Entry 6MLC (X-ray diffraction, 1.80 A resolution); this record covers chains A and E of the 3 polymer chains in the assembly.

[Chain A]
Molecule: Histone-lysine N-methyltransferase 2C
Organism: Homo sapiens
Notes: EC 2.1.1.43; fragment: PHD-type 7 zinc finger, residues 1055-1144
UniProt: Q8NEZ4 (KMT2C_HUMAN); numbering as in UniProt (aligned over 1055-1144)
Amino-acid sequence (92 residues; each row starts with the number of its first residue):
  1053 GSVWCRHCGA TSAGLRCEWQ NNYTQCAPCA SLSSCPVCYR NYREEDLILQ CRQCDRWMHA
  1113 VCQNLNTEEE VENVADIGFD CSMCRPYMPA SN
Not modelled in the structure: 1053, 1139-1144
Sequence notes: expression tag (1053-1054)
Swiss-Prot annotation at these positions:
  - zinc finger: Leu-1084 to Tyr-1139 (PHD-type 7)
Metal / ion sites: Zn2+ site 1: Cys-1057, Cys-1060 (shared with 2 residues of chain B); Zn2+ site 2: His-1059 (shared with 3 residues of chain B); Zn2+ site 3: Cys-1069, Cys-1078, Cys-1081 (shared with 1 residue of chain B); Zn2+ site 4: Cys-1087, Cys-1090, His-1111, Cys-1114; Zn2+ site 5: Cys-1103, Cys-1106, Cys-1133, Cys-1136
What the authors report for this chain:
  - specificity-determining residues: Ile-1100
  - mutagenesis - I1100L: increased binding to H4K16me3 peptide
  - specificity-determining residues: Gln-1102 (proposed by the authors, not directly observed)
  - mutagenesis - W1109A, W1109A/E1120A: decreased catalytic activity

[Chain E]
Molecule: Histone H4
UniProt: P62805 (H4_HUMAN); residues 1501-1520 here correspond to UniProt positions 2-21 (UniProt number = residue number - 1499)
Amino-acid sequence (20 residues; row label = number of the first residue in the row):
  1501 SGRGKGGKGL GKGGAKRHRK
Not modelled in the structure: 1501-1513, 1520
Swiss-Prot annotation at these positions:
  - DNA-binding region: Lys-1516 to Lys-1520
  - modified residue: Ser-1501 (N-acetylserine), Arg-1503 (Asymmetric dimethylarginine), Lys-1505 (N6-(2-hydroxyisobutyryl)lysine), Lys-1508 (N6-(2-hydroxyisobutyryl)lysine), Lys-1512 (N6-(2-hydroxyisobutyryl)lysine), Lys-1516 (N6-(2-hydroxyisobutyryl)lysine), Lys-1520 (N6,N6,N6-trimethyllysine)
  - cross-link (Glycyl lysine isopeptide (Lys-Gly)): Lys-1512 (interchain with G-Cter in SUMO2), Lys-1520 (interchain with G-Cter in SUMO2)
What the authors report for this chain:
  - mutagenesis - R1517A, H1518A: abolished binding to Histone-lysine N-methyltransferase 2C (chain A)
  - mutagenesis - K1516A, R1519A: decreased binding to Histone-lysine N-methyltransferase 2C (chain A)

[How chain A and chain E interact]
Residue-residue contacts (21; chain A residue first):
  Leu-1084(A) with His-1518(E)
  Tyr-1094(A) with His-1518(E)
  Arg-1095(A) with His-1518(E)
  Glu-1096(A) with His-1518(E)
  Glu-1097(A) with Arg-1517(E), hydrogen bond (backbone-side chain); His-1518(E), hydrogen bond (backbone-backbone); Arg-1519(E), salt bridge
  Asp-1098(A) with Lys-1516(E); Arg-1517(E); His-1518(E), hydrogen bond (backbone-backbone)
  Leu-1099(A) with Lys-1516(E); Arg-1517(E)
  Ile-1100(A) with Ala-1515(E); Lys-1516(E), hydrogen bond (backbone-backbone)
  Leu-1101(A) with Gly-1514(E)
  Gln-1102(A) with Gly-1514(E), hydrogen bond (backbone-backbone)
  Trp-1109(A) with Gly-1514(E); Ala-1515(E); Lys-1516(E)
  Glu-1120(A) with Arg-1517(E), salt bridge
  Val-1123(A) with Ala-1515(E), hydrophobic
Other interface residues (no listed pair), chain A (14 interface residues in all): Ala-1127
From the paper, about this interface:
  - pairs named by the authors: Leu-1084(A)/His-1518(E) (backbone contact), Tyr-1094(A)/His-1518(E), Arg-1095(A)/His-1518(E) (backbone contact), Glu-1097(A)/His-1518(E) (backbone contact), Glu-1097(A)/Arg-1519(E) (salt bridge), Glu-1097(A)/Arg-1517(E) (backbone contact), Asp-1098(A)/His-1518(E) (backbone contact), Ile-1100(A)/Lys-1516(E) (backbone contact), Leu-1101(A)/Ala-1515(E) (hydrophobic contact), Gln-1102(A)/Gly-1514(E) (backbone contact), Trp-1109(A)/Ala-1515(E), Trp-1109(A)/Lys-1516(E) (hydrophobic contact), Glu-1120(A)/Arg-1517(E) (salt bridge), Val-1123(A)/Ala-1515(E) (hydrophobic contact), Ala-1127(A)/Ala-1515(E) (hydrophobic contact)
  - interface residues, chain A: Glu-1097(A)
  - hot spots on chain A (mutagenesis) - W1109A: abolished binding to Histone H4 (chain E)
  - hot spots on chain E (mutagenesis) - R1519A: decreased binding to Histone-lysine N-methyltransferase 2C (chain A)

[Summary]
14 residues of chain A face 6 of chain E across their interface; the contacts include 5 hydrogen bonds and 2
salt bridges. Polar pairs include Glu-1097(A)/Arg-1519(E), Glu-1120(A)/Arg-1517(E) and
Glu-1097(A)/Arg-1517(E). The authors report backbone contacts between Leu-1084(A) and His-1518(E), Arg-1095(A)
and His-1518(E) and Glu-1097(A) and His-1518(E) among others; contacts between Tyr-1094(A) and His-1518(E) and
Trp-1109(A) and Ala-1515(E); salt bridges between Glu-1097(A) and Arg-1519(E) and Glu-1120(A) and Arg-1517(E).
From the paper: W1109A and W1109A/E1120A of chain A reduce catalytic activity; the interface residue
Glu-1097(A); 7 substitutions were tested in all.
Here chain A is Histone-lysine N-methyltransferase 2C (Homo sapiens) and chain E is Histone H4. Entry 6MLC
(PHD6 domain of MLL3 in complex with histone H4) was determined by X-ray diffraction.
